PDB entry 3OUS | X-ray diffraction, 1.75 A resolution | chain A

[Chain A]
Name: Calcium-gated potassium channel mthK
Organism: Methanothermobacter thermautotrophicus
Reference sequence: O27564 (MTHK_METTH); numbering as in UniProt (aligned over 18-99)
Sequence (82 residues; row label = number of the first residue in the row):
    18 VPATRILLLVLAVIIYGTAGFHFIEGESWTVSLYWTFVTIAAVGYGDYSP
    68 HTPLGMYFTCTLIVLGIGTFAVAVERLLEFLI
Differences from the reference sequence: engineered mutation A59 (Thr in O27564); conflict H68 (Ser in O27564), C77 (Val in O27564)
Ion coordination: K+ site 1: A59, V60; K+ site 2 near A59 (its only coordinating residue here); K+ site 3: V60, G61; K+ site 4: G61, Y62
From the paper describing this entry:
  - mutagenesis - T76A: decreased binding to K+

[Summary]
G61 and Y62 coordinate K+ site 4. The K+ site 3 is built by V60 and G61. From the paper: T76A reduces binding
to K+.
Chain A is Calcium-gated potassium channel mthK (Methanothermobacter thermautotrophicus); the structure, MthK
channel pore T59A mutant, was determined by X-ray diffraction together with 3K03 and 3OUF from the same study.
